8YBX - chains A and B of the 10 polymer chains in the assembly; structure by electron microscopy, 3.68 A resolution.

== Chain A (and B) ==
Molecule: Caspase-8 subunit p10
Source organism: Homo sapiens
Notes: chain B of this document is another copy of the same molecule, construct and numbering; everything in this record applies to it too
Reference sequence: Q14790 (CASP8_HUMAN); numbering as in UniProt (aligned over 1-479)
Sequence (479 residues; numbered 1 to 479; the number before each row is that of its first residue):
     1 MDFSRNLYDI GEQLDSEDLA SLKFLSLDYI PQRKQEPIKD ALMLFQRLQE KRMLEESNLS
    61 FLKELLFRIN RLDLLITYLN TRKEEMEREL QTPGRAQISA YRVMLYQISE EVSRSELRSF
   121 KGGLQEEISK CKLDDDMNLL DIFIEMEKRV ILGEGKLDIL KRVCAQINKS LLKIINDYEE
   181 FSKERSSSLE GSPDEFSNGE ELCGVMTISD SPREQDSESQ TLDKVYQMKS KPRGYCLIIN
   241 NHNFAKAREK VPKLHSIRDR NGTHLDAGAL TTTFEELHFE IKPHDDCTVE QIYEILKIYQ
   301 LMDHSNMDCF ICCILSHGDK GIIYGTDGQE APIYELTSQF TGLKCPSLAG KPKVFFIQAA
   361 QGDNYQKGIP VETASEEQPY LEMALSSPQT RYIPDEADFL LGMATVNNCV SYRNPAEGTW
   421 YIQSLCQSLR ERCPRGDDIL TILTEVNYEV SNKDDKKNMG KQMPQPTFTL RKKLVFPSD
Unresolved in the structure: 1, 183-479 (chain B: 183-479)
Differences from the reference sequence: engineered mutation Gly122 (Phe in Q14790), Gly123 (Leu in Q14790), Ala360 (Cys in Q14790), Ala374 (Asp in Q14790), Ala384 (Asp in Q14790)
Curated features (UniProtKB/Swiss-Prot):
  - active site: His317
  - site: Asp216, Ser217 (Cleavage)
  - modified residue: Ser188 (Phosphoserine), Ser211 (Phosphoserine), Lys224 (N6-acetyllysine), Tyr334 (Phosphotyrosine), Tyr380 (Phosphotyrosine), Ser387 (Phosphoserine), Arg413 (Microbial infection: ADP-riboxanated arginine)

== How chain A and chain B interact ==
Contacting residue pairs (15; chain A residue first):
  Gly11(A) - Arg33(B)
  Glu12(A) - Pro31(B)
  Glu12(A) - Arg33(B)  salt bridge
  Glu12(A) - Lys34(B)
  Leu14(A) - Arg33(B)
  Asp15(A) - Glu36(B)
  Ser16(A) - Glu36(B)  hydrogen bond (backbone-side chain)
  Asn70(A) - Arg149(B)
  Arg71(A) - Lys148(B)
  Leu72(A) - Lys148(B)
  Asp73(A) - Lys148(B)  hydrogen bond (backbone-backbone)
  Glu110(A) - Cys131(B)
  Glu111(A) - Lys130(B)
  Arg114(A) - Lys132(B)
  Arg114(A) - Asp134(B)  salt bridge
Interface residues without a listed pair, chain A (13 interface residues in all): Gln13
Interface residues without a listed pair, chain B (13 interface residues in all): Gln32, Glu147, Val150

== In short ==
The chain A/chain B interface involves 13 residues from each chain; the contacts include 2 hydrogen bonds and
2 salt bridges. Polar contacts include Glu12(A)-Arg33(B), Arg114(A)-Asp134(B) and Ser16(A)-Glu36(B). From
UniProt: active-site residue His317(A) on chain A.
Chain A and chain B are both Caspase-8 subunit p10 (Homo sapiens); the structure, Structure of the
FADD/Caspase-8/cFLIP death effector domain assembly, was determined by electron microscopy together with 8YD7
and 8YD8 from the same study.
